Entry 7S9C (electron microscopy, 6.70 A resolution (low resolution: residue-level contacts below are approximate; hydrogen-bond / salt-bridge calls are withheld)); this record covers chains A and B.

# Chain A (and B)
Molecule: Prestin
Organism: Tursiops truncatus
Notes: chain B of this document is another copy of the same molecule, construct and numbering; everything in this record applies to it too
UniProtKB: D7PC76 (D7PC76_TURTR); numbering as in UniProt (aligned over 1-741)
Amino-acid sequence (741 residues; row label = number of the first residue in the row):
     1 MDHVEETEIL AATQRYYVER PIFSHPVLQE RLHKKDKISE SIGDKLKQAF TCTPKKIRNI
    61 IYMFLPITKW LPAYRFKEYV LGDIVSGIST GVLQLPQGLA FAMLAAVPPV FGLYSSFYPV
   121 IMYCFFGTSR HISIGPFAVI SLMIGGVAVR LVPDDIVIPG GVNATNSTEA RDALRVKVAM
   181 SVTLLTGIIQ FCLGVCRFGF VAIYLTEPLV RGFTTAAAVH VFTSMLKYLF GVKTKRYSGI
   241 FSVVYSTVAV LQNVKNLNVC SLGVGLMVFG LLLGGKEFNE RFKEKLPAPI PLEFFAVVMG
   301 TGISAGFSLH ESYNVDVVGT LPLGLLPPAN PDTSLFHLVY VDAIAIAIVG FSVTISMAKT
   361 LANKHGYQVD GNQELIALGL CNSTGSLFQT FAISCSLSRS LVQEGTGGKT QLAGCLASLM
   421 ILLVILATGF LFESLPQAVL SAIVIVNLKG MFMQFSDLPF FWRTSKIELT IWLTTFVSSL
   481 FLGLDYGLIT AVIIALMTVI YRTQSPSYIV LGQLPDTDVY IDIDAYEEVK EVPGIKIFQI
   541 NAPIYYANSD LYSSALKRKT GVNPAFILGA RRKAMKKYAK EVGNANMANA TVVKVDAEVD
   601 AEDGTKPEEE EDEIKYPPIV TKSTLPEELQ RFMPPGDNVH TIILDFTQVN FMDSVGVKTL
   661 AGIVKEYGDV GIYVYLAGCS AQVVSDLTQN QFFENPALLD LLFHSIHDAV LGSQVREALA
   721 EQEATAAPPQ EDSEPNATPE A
Unresolved in the structure: 1-12, 580-619, 723-741
Curated features (UniProtKB/Swiss-Prot):
  - motif: I158 to T168 (Involved in motor function)
  - binding site (salicylate): S398
  - site: S398 (Controls the electromotile activity), R399 (Contributes to anion binding)
  - glycosylation (N-linked (GlcNAc...) asparagine): N163, N166
  - mutagenesis: G274 to G275 (Abolishes non-linear capacitance. Does not affect protein expression)

# Interface between chain A and chain B
Residue-residue contacts (118):
  T13(A) with E19(B); R20(B); P21(B)
  Q14(A) with E19(B); P21(B); I22(B)
  R15(A) with E19(B); R20(B); I22(B); V715(B)
  Y16(A) with V18(B); E19(B); R20(B); P21(B); I22(B); F23(B); D708(B); L711(B)
  Y17(A) with Y17(B); E19(B)
  V18(A) with Y16(B); V18(B); D518(B)
  E19(A) with T13(B); Q14(B); R15(B); Y16(B); Y17(B)
  R20(A) with T13(B); R15(B); Y16(B); T517(B); D518(B)
  P21(A) with T13(B); Q14(B); R15(B); Y16(B)
  I22(A) with Q14(B); R15(B); Y16(B)
  F23(A) with Y16(B)
  Q29(A) with Y526(B)
  L32(A) with Y526(B); E528(B)
  H33(A) with Y526(B); E528(B)
  K34(A) with A525(B); Y526(B); E527(B)
  K35(A) with D524(B); A525(B); Y526(B); E527(B)
  I203(A) with A547(B)
  Y204(A) with I500(B)
  L205(A) with Y546(B)
  T206(A) with Y546(B)
  E207(A) with S654(B); V655(B)
  F460(A) with Q691(B)
  A495(A) with Y546(B)
  L496(A) with Y546(B)
  V499(A) with Y546(B)
  I500(A) with Y204(B)
  R502(A) with F651(B); M652(B)
  S507(A) with Q682(B)
  T517(A) with R20(B)
  D518(A) with V18(B); R20(B)
  V519(A) with R20(B); H704(B)
  I521(A) with H704(B)
  D524(A) with K35(B)
  A525(A) with K34(B); K35(B)
  Y526(A) with Q29(B); L32(B); H33(B); K34(B); K35(B)
  E527(A) with K34(B); K35(B)
  E528(A) with L32(B); H33(B)
  N541(A) with N650(B); Q682(B)
  A542(A) with N650(B)
  P543(A) with P543(B); N650(B)
  Y546(A) with L205(B); T206(B); A495(B); V499(B)
  A547(A) with I203(B)
  T647(A) with T647(B); Q648(B)
  Q648(A) with T647(B); Q648(B); V649(B); N650(B)
  V649(A) with Q648(B)
  N650(A) with N541(B); A542(B); P543(B); Q648(B)
  F651(A) with R502(B)
  M652(A) with R502(B)
  S654(A) with E207(B)
  V655(A) with E207(B)
  Q682(A) with S507(B); N541(B)
  Q691(A) with F460(B)
  H704(A) with V519(B); I521(B)
  D708(A) with Y16(B)
  L711(A) with Y16(B)
  V715(A) with R15(B)
Interface residues without a listed pair, chain A (59 interface residues in all): K37, T503, V529
Interface residues without a listed pair, chain B (59 interface residues in all): K37, L496, T503, V529

# Overview
Chain A and chain B each contribute 59 residues to their interface. From UniProt: salicylate-binding residue
S398(A) and 2 mutagenesis sites on chain A.
Both chains are Prestin (Tursiops truncatus). Entry 7S9C (Cryo-EM Structure of dolphin Prestin: Sensor Down II
(Expanded II) state) was determined by electron microscopy, deposited together with 7S8X, 7S9A, 7S9B, 7S9D and
7S9E.
